6HCI - chains A and D of the 4 polymer chains in the assembly; structure by X-ray diffraction, 2.12 A resolution.

[Chain A (and D)]
Name: Titin
Organism: Homo sapiens
Notes: EC 2.7.11.1; chain D of this document is another copy of the same molecule, construct and numbering; everything in this record applies to it too
Reference sequence: Q8WZ42 (TITIN_HUMAN); residues 1-105 here correspond to UniProt positions 32712-32816 (UniProt number = residue number + 32711)
Amino-acid sequence (105 residues; numbered 1 to 105; the number before each row is that of its first residue):
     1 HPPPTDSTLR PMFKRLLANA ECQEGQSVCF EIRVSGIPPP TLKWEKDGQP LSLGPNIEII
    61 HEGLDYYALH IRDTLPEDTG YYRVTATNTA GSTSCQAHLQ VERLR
Unresolved in the structure: 1-7, 105

[Chain A / chain D interface]
Contacting residue pairs - 19 pairs, chain A then chain D:
  Thr41(A) - Thr41(D)
  Leu53(A) - His61(D)
  Leu53(A) - Glu62(D)
  Leu53(A) - Gly63(D)
  Gly54(A) - Gly63(D)
  Glu58(A) - Ile60(D)
  Glu58(A) - His61(D)
  Glu58(A) - Glu62(D)
  Ile59(A) - Ile59(D)
  Ile59(A) - Ile60(D)
  Ile59(A) - His61(D)  hydrogen bond (backbone-backbone)
  Ile60(A) - Glu58(D)
  Ile60(A) - Ile59(D)
  His61(A) - Leu53(D)
  His61(A) - Glu58(D)
  His61(A) - Ile59(D)  hydrogen bond (backbone-backbone)
  Glu62(A) - Leu53(D)
  Glu62(A) - Glu58(D)
  Gly63(A) - Leu53(D)
Interface residues without a listed pair, chain A (10 interface residues in all): Ile57
Interface residues without a listed pair, chain D (10 interface residues in all): Gly54, Ile57

[In short]
The chain A/chain D interface involves 10 residues from each chain, with 2 hydrogen bonds. Its one hydrogen
bond, Ile59(A)-His61(D), is backbone to backbone.
Chain A and chain D are both Titin (Homo sapiens); the structure, Crystal structure of titin M3 domain, was
determined by X-ray diffraction together with 6H4L from the same study.
